4C8Y - chains A and C of the 3 polymer chains in the assembly; structure by X-ray diffraction, 1.80 A resolution.

# Chain A
Protein: CRISPR-associated protein Cas6 C-terminal domain-containing protein
Source organism: Thermus thermophilus HB8
UniProt: Q5SM65 (Q5SM65_THET8); residues 1-239 here = UniProt positions 1-239
Chain sequence (243 residues; row label = number of the first residue in the row; numbers below 1 keep their minus sign (Gly-3 is residue -3)):
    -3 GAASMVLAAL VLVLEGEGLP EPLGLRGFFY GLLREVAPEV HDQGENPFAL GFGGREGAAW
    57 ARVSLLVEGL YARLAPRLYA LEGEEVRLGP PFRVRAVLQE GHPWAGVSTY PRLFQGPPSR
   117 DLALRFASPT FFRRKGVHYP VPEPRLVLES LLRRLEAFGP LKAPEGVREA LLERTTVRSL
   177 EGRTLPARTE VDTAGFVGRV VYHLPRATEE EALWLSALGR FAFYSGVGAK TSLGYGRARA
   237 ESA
Not modelled in the structure: -3 to 0, 239
Differences from the reference sequence: expression tag (-3 to 0)
What the authors report for this chain:
  - binding site for R1 repeat RNA substrate mimic (chain C): Arg22, Pro34, His37, Arg83, Gly85, Arg129, Lys226, Ser228
  - catalytic residues: His37
  - mutagenesis - R22A (less than 7-fold), H37A (17 000-fold): decreased catalytic activity
  - mutagenesis - H37A (360-fold): increased catalytic activity on 500 mM imidazole
  - conformationally variable residues (order/disorder transition): Ala33 to Gly40
  - specificity-determining residues: Arg129
  - mutagenesis - H37A, R129A: decreased binding to R1
  - mutagenesis - H37A (90-fold), R129A (290-fold): decreased binding to R3
  - binding site for sulfate ion: Arg121

# Chain C
Molecule: R1 repeat RNA substrate mimic
Notes: fragment: repeat stem-loop
Sequence (16 nucleotides; numbered 15 to 30; the number before each row is that of its first residue):
    15 AGCCCCGUAA GGGGAU
Not modelled in the structure: 22-23

# Chain A / chain C interface
Contacting residue pairs (40):
  Leu19(A) - U30(C)  sugar contact
  Gly20(A) - U30(C)  base contact
  Arg22(A) - DG28(C)  salt bridge to the phosphate
  Arg22(A) - A29(C)  salt bridge to the phosphate
  Gly23(A) - A29(C)  phosphate contact
  Gly23(A) - U30(C)  sugar contact
  Phe24(A) - U30(C)  base contact
  Tyr26(A) - DG28(C)  hydrogen bond to the phosphate
  Tyr26(A) - A29(C)  sugar contact
  Arg30(A) - A29(C)  base contact
  Pro34(A) - A29(C)  hydrogen bond to the base
  His37(A) - G27(C)  hydrogen bond to the sugar
  His37(A) - DG28(C)  hydrogen bond to the phosphate
  His37(A) - A29(C)  salt bridge to the phosphate
  Gln39(A) - G27(C)  hydrogen bond to the sugar
  Gly40(A) - G26(C)  hydrogen bond to the sugar
  Gly40(A) - G27(C)  sugar contact
  Asn42(A) - G27(C)  hydrogen bond to the phosphate
  Asn42(A) - DG28(C)  hydrogen bond to the phosphate
  Arg83(A) - U30(C)  hydrogen bond to the base
  Leu84(A) - U30(C)  base contact
  Gly85(A) - U30(C)  hydrogen bond to the base
  Phe128(A) - G26(C)  phosphate contact
  Arg129(A) - C17(C)  base contact
  Arg129(A) - G25(C)  base contact
  Arg129(A) - G26(C)  hydrogen bond to the phosphate
  Arg129(A) - G27(C)  hydrogen bond to the base
  Arg129(A) - DG28(C)  hydrogen bond to the base
  Arg141(A) - A24(C)  hydrogen bond to the sugar
  Leu142(A) - G25(C)  phosphate contact
  Glu145(A) - G25(C)  hydrogen bond to the sugar
  Ser146(A) - G26(C)  phosphate contact
  Arg149(A) - G25(C)  hydrogen bond to the sugar
  Arg149(A) - G26(C)  salt bridge to the phosphate
  Val187(A) - G16(C)  base contact
  Gly224(A) - G26(C)  phosphate contact
  Ala225(A) - G27(C)  phosphate contact
  Lys226(A) - G27(C)  hydrogen bond to the phosphate
  Lys226(A) - DG28(C)  base contact
  Ser228(A) - DG28(C)  hydrogen bond to the phosphate
Interface residues without a listed pair, chain A (34 interface residues in all): Asp38, Phe44, Arg130, Lys131, Val133, Glu186, Thr227
Interface residues without a listed pair, chain C (11 interface residues in all): A15, C18

# In short
The interface between chain A and chain C involves 34 residues on one side and 11 on the other, with 18
hydrogen bonds and 4 salt bridges. Polar pairs include Pro34(A)-A29(C), Arg83(A)-U30(C) and Gly85(A)-U30(C).
From the paper: the catalytic residue His37(A); R22A and H37A of chain A reduce catalytic activity.
Chain A is CRISPR-associated protein Cas6 C-terminal domain-containing protein (Thermus thermophilus HB8) and
chain C is R1 repeat RNA substrate mimic; the structure, Cas6 (TTHA0078) substrate mimic complex, was
determined by X-ray diffraction, deposited together with 4C8Z, 4C97, 4C98 and 4C9D.
